1TWA - chains A and K of the 10 polymer chains in the assembly; structure by X-ray diffraction, 3.20 A resolution.

[Chain A]
Protein: DNA-directed RNA polymerase II largest subunit
From: Saccharomyces cerevisiae
Notes: EC 2.7.7.6
UniProt: P04050 (RPB1_YEAST); residue numbers follow UniProt; this construct covers 1-1733
Sequence (1733 residues; row label = number of the first residue in the row):
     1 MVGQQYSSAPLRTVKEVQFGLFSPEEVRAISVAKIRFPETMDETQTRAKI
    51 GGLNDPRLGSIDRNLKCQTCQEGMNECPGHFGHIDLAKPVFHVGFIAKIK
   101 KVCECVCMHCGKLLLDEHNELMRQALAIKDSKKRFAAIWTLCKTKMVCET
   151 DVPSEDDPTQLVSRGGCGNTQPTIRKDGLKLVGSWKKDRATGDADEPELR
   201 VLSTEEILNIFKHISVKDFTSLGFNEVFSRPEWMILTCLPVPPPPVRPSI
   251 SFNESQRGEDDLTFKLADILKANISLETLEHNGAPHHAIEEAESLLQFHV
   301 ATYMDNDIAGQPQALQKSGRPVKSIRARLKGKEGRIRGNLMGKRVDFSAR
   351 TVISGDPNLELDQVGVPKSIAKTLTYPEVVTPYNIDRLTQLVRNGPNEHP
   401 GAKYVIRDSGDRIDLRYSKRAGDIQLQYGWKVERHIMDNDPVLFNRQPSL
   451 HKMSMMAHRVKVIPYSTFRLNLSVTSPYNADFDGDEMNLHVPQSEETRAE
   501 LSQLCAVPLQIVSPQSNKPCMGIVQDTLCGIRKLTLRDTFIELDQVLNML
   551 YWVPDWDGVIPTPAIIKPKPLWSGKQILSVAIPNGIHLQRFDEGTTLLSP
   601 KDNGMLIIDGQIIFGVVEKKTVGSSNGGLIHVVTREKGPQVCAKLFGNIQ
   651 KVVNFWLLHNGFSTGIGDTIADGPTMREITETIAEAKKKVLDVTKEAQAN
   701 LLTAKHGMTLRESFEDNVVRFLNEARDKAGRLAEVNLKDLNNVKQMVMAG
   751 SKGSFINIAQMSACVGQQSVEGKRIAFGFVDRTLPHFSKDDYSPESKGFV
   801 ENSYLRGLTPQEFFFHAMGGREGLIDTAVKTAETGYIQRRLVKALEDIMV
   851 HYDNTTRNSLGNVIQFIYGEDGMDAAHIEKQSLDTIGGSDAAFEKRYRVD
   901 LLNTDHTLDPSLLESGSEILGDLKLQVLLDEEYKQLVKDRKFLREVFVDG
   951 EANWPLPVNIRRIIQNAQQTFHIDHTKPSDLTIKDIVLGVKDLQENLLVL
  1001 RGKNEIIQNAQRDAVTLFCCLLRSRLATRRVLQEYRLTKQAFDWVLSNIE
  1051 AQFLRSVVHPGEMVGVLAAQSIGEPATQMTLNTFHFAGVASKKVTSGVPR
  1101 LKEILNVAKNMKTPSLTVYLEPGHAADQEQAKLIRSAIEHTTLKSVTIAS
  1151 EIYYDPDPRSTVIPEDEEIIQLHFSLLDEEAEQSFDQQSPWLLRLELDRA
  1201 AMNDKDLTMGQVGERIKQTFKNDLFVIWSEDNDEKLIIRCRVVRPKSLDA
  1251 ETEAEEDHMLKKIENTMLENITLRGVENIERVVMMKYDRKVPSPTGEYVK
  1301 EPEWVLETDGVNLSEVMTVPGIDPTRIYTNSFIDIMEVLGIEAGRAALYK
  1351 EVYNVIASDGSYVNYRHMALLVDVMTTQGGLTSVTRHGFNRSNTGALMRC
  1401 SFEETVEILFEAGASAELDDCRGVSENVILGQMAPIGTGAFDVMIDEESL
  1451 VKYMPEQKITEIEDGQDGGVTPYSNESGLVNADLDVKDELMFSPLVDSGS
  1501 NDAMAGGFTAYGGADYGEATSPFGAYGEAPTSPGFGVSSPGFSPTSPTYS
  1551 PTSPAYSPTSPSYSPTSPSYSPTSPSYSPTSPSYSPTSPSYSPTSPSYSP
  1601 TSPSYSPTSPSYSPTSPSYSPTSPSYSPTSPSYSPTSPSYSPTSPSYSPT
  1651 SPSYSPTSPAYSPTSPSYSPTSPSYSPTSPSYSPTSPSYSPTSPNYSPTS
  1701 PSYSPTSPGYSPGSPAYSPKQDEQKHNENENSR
Disordered / not traced: 1-2, 249-260, 306-323, 328-345, 1082-1091, 1174-1175, 1177-1186, 1244-1253, 1386-1401, 1451-1733
Swiss-Prot annotation at these positions:
  - region: Pro-248 to Asp-260 (Lid loop), Asn-306 to Lys-323 (Rudder loop), Pro-810 to Glu-822 (Bridging helix)
  - binding site (Zn(2+)): Cys-67, Cys-70, Cys-77, His-80, Cys-107, Cys-110, Cys-148, Cys-167
  - binding site (Mg(2+)): Asp-481, Asp-483, Asp-485
  - modified residue: Thr-1471 (Phosphothreonine)
  - cross-link (Glycyl lysine isopeptide (Lys-Gly)): Lys-695 (interchain with G-Cter in ubiquitin), Lys-1246 (interchain with G-Cter in ubiquitin), Lys-1350 (interchain with G-Cter in ubiquitin)
  - natural variant: Ser-1653 to Pro-1659 (deletion: In strain: A364A)
  - mutagenesis: Lys-1246 (K1246R: Impairs ubiquitination during transcription stress)
Bound ions: Zn2+ site 1: Cys-70, Cys-77, His-80; Zn2+ site 2: Cys-107, Cys-110, Cys-148, Cys-167; Mn2+ site 1: Asp-481, Asp-483, Asp-485 (together with ATP); Mn2+ site 2: Asp-481, Asp-483 (together with ATP) (shared with 1 residue of chain B)
Ligand contacts: ATP: Asp-481, Asp-483, Asp-485, Lys-752, Thr-1080

[Chain K]
Protein: DNA-directed RNA polymerase II 13.6 kDa polypeptide
From: Saccharomyces cerevisiae
Notes: EC 2.7.7.6
UniProt: P38902 (RPB11_YEAST); residues 1-120 here = UniProt positions 1-120
Sequence (120 residues; row label = number of the first residue in the row):
     1 MNAPDRFELFLLGEGESKLKIDPDTKAPNAVVITFEKEDHTLGNLIRAEL
    51 LNDRKVLFAAYKVEHPFFARFKLRIQTTEGYDPKDALKNACNSIINKLGA
   101 LKTNFETEWNLQTLAADDAF
Disordered / not traced: 115-120
Swiss-Prot annotation at these positions:
  - mutagenesis: Glu-108 (E108G/V: Transcript termination readthrough; E108K: Transcript termination readthrough. Lethal), Leu-111 (L111P: Transcript termination readthrough), Leu-114 (L114P: Transcript termination readthrough)

[Interface between chain A and chain K]
Pairs across the interface (33):
  Asp-356(A) / His-65(K)  salt bridge
  Asn-358(A) / Glu-64(K)
  Asn-358(A) / His-65(K)
  Asn-358(A) / Pro-66(K)
  Pro-367(A) / Asn-2(K)
  Lys-368(A) / Asn-2(K)  hydrogen bond (backbone-side chain)
  Ser-369(A) / Asn-2(K)  hydrogen bond
  Ile-463(A) / Asn-2(K)
  Pro-464(A) / Asn-2(K)
  Pro-464(A) / Phe-67(K)  hydrophobic
  Tyr-465(A) / Asn-2(K)
  Tyr-465(A) / Pro-4(K)
  Tyr-465(A) / Phe-67(K)  hydrophobic
  Arg-469(A) / Phe-67(K)
  Asp-544(A) / Arg-47(K)  hydrogen bond (backbone-side chain)
  Asp-544(A) / Leu-51(K)
  Leu-547(A) / Phe-58(K)  hydrophobic
  Leu-547(A) / Ala-59(K)
  Leu-547(A) / Ala-60(K)
  Asn-548(A) / Arg-47(K)
  Asn-548(A) / Ala-60(K)
  Asn-548(A) / Tyr-61(K)  hydrogen bond (side chain-backbone)
  Tyr-551(A) / Val-32(K)
  Tyr-551(A) / Ala-60(K)  hydrophobic
  Tyr-551(A) / Lys-62(K)  hydrogen bond (backbone-side chain)
  Tyr-551(A) / Lys-72(K)
  Tyr-551(A) / Arg-74(K)
  Trp-552(A) / Lys-62(K)
  Trp-552(A) / Val-63(K)
  Asp-555(A) / Lys-26(K)  salt bridge
  Trp-556(A) / Lys-26(K)
  Trp-556(A) / Phe-58(K)  hydrophobic
  Gly-558(A) / Lys-26(K)
Other interface residues (no listed pair), chain A (22 interface residues in all): Ile-370, Ser-466, Gln-545, Asp-557, Ile-560
Other interface residues (no listed pair), chain K (21 interface residues in all): Ala-3, Leu-57, Phe-68

[In short]
22 residues of chain A and 21 residues of chain K are in contact; the contacts include 5 hydrogen bonds and 2
salt bridges. Among the polar pairs are Asp-356(A)/His-65(K), Asp-555(A)/Lys-26(K) and Lys-368(A)/Asn-2(K).
Ligands of chain A: ATP.
Chain A is DNA-directed RNA polymerase II largest subunit and chain K is DNA-directed RNA polymerase II 13.6
kDa polypeptide, both from Saccharomyces cerevisiae; the structure, RNA polymerase II complexed with ATP, was
determined by X-ray diffraction together with 1R9S, 1R9T, 1TWC, 1TWF, 1TWG and 1TWH from the same study.
